Entry 7PFX (electron microscopy, 4.30 A resolution (low resolution: residue-level contacts below are approximate; hydrogen-bond / salt-bridge calls are withheld)); this record covers chains M and I of the 11 polymer chains in the assembly.

# Chain M
Name: Histone H2A type 1-B/E
From: Homo sapiens
Reference sequence: P04908 (H2A1B_HUMAN); residues 0-129 here correspond to UniProt positions 1-130 (UniProt number = residue number + 1)
Amino-acid sequence (147 residues; row label = number of the first residue in the row; numbers below 1 keep their minus sign (His-17 is residue -17)):
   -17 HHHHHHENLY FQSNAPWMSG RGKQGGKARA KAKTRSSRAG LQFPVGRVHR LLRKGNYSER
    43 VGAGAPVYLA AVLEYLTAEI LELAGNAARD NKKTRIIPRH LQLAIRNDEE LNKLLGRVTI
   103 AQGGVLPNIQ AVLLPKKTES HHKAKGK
Unresolved in the structure: -17 to 9, 119-129
Sequence notes: expression tag (-17 to -1)
Curated features (UniProtKB/Swiss-Prot):
  - modified residue: Ser1 (N-acetylserine), Arg3 (Citrulline), Lys5 (N6-(2-hydroxyisobutyryl)lysine), Lys9 (N6-(2-hydroxyisobutyryl)lysine), Lys13 (N6-(beta-hydroxybutyryl)lysine), Lys36 (N6-(2-hydroxyisobutyryl)lysine), Lys74 (N6-(2-hydroxyisobutyryl)lysine), Lys75 (N6-(2-hydroxyisobutyryl)lysine), Lys95 (N6-(2-hydroxyisobutyryl)lysine), Gln104 (N5-methylglutamine), Lys118 (N6-(2-hydroxyisobutyryl)lysine), Lys119 (N6-crotonyllysine), Thr120 (Phosphothreonine), Lys125 (N6-crotonyllysine)
  - cross-link (Glycyl lysine isopeptide (Lys-Gly)): Lys13 (interchain with G-Cter in ubiquitin), Lys15 (interchain with G-Cter in ubiquitin), Lys119 (interchain with G-Cter in ubiquitin)

# Chain I
Molecule: 177-nt DNA strand
From: synthetic construct
Sequence (177 nucleotides; numbered 430 to 606; the number before each row is that of its first residue):
   430 GGCCGCCACT GGCCACTGGA GAATCCCGGT GCCGAGGCCG CTCAATTGGT CGTAGACAGC
   490 TCTAGCACCG CTTAAACGCA CGTACGCGCT GTCCCCCGCG TTTTAACCGC CAAGGGGATT
   550 ACTCCCTAGT CTCCAGGCAC GTGTCACATA TATACATCCT GTGCATGTAA GTGCATG

# How chain M and chain I interact
Residue-residue contacts - 18 pairs, chain M then chain I:
  Arg11(M) with DT561(I); DC562(I)
  Arg29(M) with DG566(I); DC567(I)
  His31(M) with DA557(I)
  Glu41(M) with DA557(I)
  Arg42(M) with DT556(I); DA557(I)
  Val43(M) with DT556(I); DA557(I)
  Gly44(M) with DT556(I)
  Ala45(M) with DT556(I)
  Lys75(M) with DC576(I); DA577(I)
  Thr76(M) with DA575(I); DC576(I)
  Arg77(M) with DA575(I); DC576(I)
Interface residues without a listed pair, chain M (14 interface residues in all): Ala14, Arg35, Lys74
Interface residues without a listed pair, chain I (11 interface residues in all): DC555, DA564

# In short
14 residues of chain M face 11 of chain I across their interface.
Here chain M is Histone H2A type 1-B/E (Homo sapiens) and chain I is a 177-nt DNA strand (synthetic
construct). Entry 7PFX (Nucleosome 3 of the 4x207 nucleosome array containing H1) was determined by electron
microscopy, deposited together with 7PET, 7PEU, 7PEV, 7PEW, 7PEX, 7PEY and 16 further entries.
